PDB entry 5N8N | electron microscopy, 3.28 A resolution | chains G and J of the 30 polymer chains in the assembly

Chain G:
Protein: Type VI secretion protein, family
Source organism: Pseudomonas aeruginosa
UniProt: A0A072ZG09 (A0A072ZG09_PSEAI); residues 4-135 here = UniProt positions 4-135
Amino-acid sequence (132 residues; row label = number of the first residue in the row):
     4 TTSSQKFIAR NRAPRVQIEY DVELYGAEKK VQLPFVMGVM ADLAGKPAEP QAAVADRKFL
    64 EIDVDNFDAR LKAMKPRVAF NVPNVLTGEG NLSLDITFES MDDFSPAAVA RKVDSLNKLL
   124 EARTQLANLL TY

Chain J:
Protein: EvpB family type VI secretion protein
Source organism: Pseudomonas aeruginosa
UniProt: A0A0E1AL03 (A0A0E1AL03_PSEAI); residue numbers follow UniProt; this construct covers 38-498
Amino-acid sequence (461 residues; row label = number of the first residue in the row):
    38 REAVETAVRT LAEHALEQTS LISNDAIKSI ESIIAALDAK LTAQVNLIMH HADFQQLESA
    98 WRGLHYLVNN TETDEQLKIR VLNISKPELH KTLKKFKGTT WDQSPIFKKL YEEEYGQFGG
   158 EPYGCLVGDY YFDQSPPDVE LLGEMAKISA AMHAPFISAA SPTVMGMGSW QELSNPRDLT
   218 KIFTTPEYAG WRSLRESEDS RYIGLTMPRF LARLPYGAKT DPVEEFAFEE ETDGADSSKY
   278 AWANSAYAMA VNINRSFKLY GWCSRIRGVE SGGEVQGLPA HTFPTDDGGV DMKCPTEIAI
   338 SDRREAELAK NGFMPLLHKK NTDFAAFIGA QSLQKPAEYD DPDATANANL AARLPYLFAT
   398 CRFAHYLKCI VRDKIGSFKE KDEMQRWLQD WILNYVDGDP AHSTETTKAQ HPLAAAEVVV
   458 EEVEGNPGYY NSKFFLRPHY QLEGLTVSLR LVSKLPSAKE A

How chain G and chain J interact:
Pairs across the interface (34; chain G residue first):
  Ile11(G) with Arg340(J)
  Arg15(G) with Arg214(J), hydrogen bond (side chain-backbone); Asp215(J), salt bridge; Arg340(J), hydrogen bond (backbone-side chain); Glu344(J)
  Ala16(G) with Ala343(J)
  Pro17(G) with Arg340(J)
  Arg18(G) with Glu342(J), salt bridge; Ala343(J); Ala346(J); Ile365(J); Glu480(J), salt bridge; Gly481(J); Leu482(J), hydrogen bond (backbone-backbone)
  Val19(G) with Leu482(J)
  Gln20(G) with Leu482(J), hydrogen bond (backbone-backbone); Thr483(J); Val484(J), hydrogen bond (backbone-backbone)
  Ile21(G) with Val484(J)
  Glu22(G) with Val484(J), hydrogen bond (backbone-backbone); Ser485(J); Leu486(J), hydrogen bond (backbone-backbone)
  Tyr23(G) with Leu486(J); Arg487(J); Leu488(J), hydrogen bond (side chain-backbone)
  Asp24(G) with Ser485(J); Leu486(J), hydrogen bond (backbone-backbone); Arg487(J), salt bridge
  Glu26(G) with Arg487(J), salt bridge; Val489(J)
  Tyr28(G) with Val489(J); Lys491(J), hydrogen bond (side chain-backbone); Pro493(J), hydrophobic; Glu497(J), hydrogen bond
Interface residues without a listed pair, chain G (14 interface residues in all): Val25
Interface residues without a listed pair, chain J (23 interface residues in all): Arg304, Asp339

Summary:
14 residues of chain G and 23 residues of chain J are in contact, with 11 hydrogen bonds and 5 salt bridges.
Among the polar pairs are Arg15(G)-Asp215(J), Arg18(G)-Glu342(J) and Arg18(G)-Glu480(J).
Here chain G is Type VI secretion protein, family and chain J is EvpB family type VI secretion protein, both
from Pseudomonas aeruginosa. Entry 5N8N (Contracted sheath of a Pseudomonas aeruginosa type six secretion
system consisting of TssB1 and TssC1) was determined by electron microscopy.
